PDB entry 5MBV | electron microscopy, 3.80 A resolution | chains B and E of the 5 polymer chains in the assembly

[Chain B]
Protein: RecBCD enzyme subunit RecB
Organism: Escherichia coli
Notes: EC 3.1.11.5
UniProt: P08394 (RECB_ECOLI); numbering as in UniProt (aligned over 1-1180)
Sequence (1181 residues; each row starts with the number of its first residue; numbering starts at 0):
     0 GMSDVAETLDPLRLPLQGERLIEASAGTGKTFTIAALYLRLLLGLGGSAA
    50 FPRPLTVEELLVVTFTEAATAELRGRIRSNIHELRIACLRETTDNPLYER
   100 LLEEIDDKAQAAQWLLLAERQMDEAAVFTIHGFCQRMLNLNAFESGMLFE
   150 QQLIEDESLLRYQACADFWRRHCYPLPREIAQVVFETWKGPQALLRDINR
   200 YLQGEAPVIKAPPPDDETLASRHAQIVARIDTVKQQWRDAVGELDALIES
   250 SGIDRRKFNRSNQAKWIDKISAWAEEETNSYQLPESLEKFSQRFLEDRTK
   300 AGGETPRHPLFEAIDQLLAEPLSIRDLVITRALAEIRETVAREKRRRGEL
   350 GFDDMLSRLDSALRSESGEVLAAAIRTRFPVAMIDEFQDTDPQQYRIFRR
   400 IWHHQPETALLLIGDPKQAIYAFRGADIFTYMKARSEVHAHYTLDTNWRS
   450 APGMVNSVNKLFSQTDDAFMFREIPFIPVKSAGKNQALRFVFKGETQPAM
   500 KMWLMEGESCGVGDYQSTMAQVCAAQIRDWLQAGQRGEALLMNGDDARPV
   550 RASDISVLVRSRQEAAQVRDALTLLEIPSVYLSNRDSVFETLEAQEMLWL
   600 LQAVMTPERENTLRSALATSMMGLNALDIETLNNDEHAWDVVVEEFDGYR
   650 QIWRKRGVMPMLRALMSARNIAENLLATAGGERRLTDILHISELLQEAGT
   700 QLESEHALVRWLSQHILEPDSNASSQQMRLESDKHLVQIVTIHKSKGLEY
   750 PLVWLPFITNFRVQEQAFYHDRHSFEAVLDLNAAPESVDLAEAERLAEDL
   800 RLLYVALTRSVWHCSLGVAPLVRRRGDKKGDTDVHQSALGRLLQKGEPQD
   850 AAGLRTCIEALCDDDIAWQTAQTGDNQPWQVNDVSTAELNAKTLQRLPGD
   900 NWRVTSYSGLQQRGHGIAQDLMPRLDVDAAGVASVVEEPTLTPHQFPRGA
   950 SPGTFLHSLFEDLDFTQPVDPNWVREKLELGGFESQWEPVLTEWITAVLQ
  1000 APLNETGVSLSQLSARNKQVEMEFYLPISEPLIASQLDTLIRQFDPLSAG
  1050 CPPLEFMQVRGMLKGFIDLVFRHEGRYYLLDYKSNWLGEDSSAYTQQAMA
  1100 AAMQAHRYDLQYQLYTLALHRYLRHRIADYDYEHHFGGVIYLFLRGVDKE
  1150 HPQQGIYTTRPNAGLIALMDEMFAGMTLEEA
Not modelled in the structure: 0-4, 290-303, 912-940, 1175-1180
Sequence notes: expression tag (0)
UniProt features mapped onto this chain:
  - DNA-binding region: Ile252 to Arg254, Val511, Gly512, Ser560, Arg561, Arg761
  - active site: Asp1080 (For nuclease activity)
  - binding site (ATP): Ala23 to Thr30, Trp447
  - binding site (Mg(2+)): His956, Asp1067, Asp1080, Tyr1081
  - mutagenesis: Lys29 (K29Q: Subunit loses ATPase and 3'-5' helicase activity, holoenzyme has 3-5 fold less helicase activity, 20-fold less processivity), Tyr803 (Y803H: Large decrease in recombination, loss of Chi hotspot activity, decreased RecB helicase rate, retains nuclease activity but not Chi-sequence specificity, does not load RecA), Val804 (V804E: Large decrease in recombination, loss of Chi hotspot activity, decreased RecB helicase rate, retains nuclease activity but not Chi-sequence specificity, does not load RecA), Thr807 (T807I: In recB-2109; absence of nuclease modification at Chi sites), Asp1067 (D1067A: Subunit loses nuclease activity), Asp1080 (D1080A: Loss of holoenzyme nuclease activity, retains full helicase activity, does not act at Chi, no loading of RecA on ssDNA and no recombinational repair)

[Chain E]
Protein: Host-nuclease inhibitor protein gam
Organism: Enterobacteria phage lambda
UniProt: P03702 (GAM_LAMBD); residues 41-138 here = UniProt positions 41-138
Sequence (98 residues; row label = number of the first residue in the row):
    41 MNAYYIQDRLEAQSWARHYQQLAREEKEAELADDMEKGIPQHLFESLCID
    91 HLQRHGASKKSITRAFDDDVEFQERMAEHIRYMVETIAHHQVDIDSEV
Not modelled in the structure: 41-60, 136-138
Sequence notes: engineered mutation Ile79 (Leu in P03702)

[How chain B and chain E interact]
Residue-residue contacts (12; chain B residue first):
  Ser249(B) - Arg121(E)  hydrogen bond
  Ser250(B) - Glu114(E)
  Ile252(B) - Glu76(E)
  Ile252(B) - Ala117(E)  hydrophobic
  Asp253(B) - Lys77(E)  salt bridge
  Arg254(B) - Glu76(E)  salt bridge
  Arg254(B) - Ile79(E)  hydrogen bond (side chain-backbone)
  Arg254(B) - Pro80(E)
  Arg254(B) - Gln81(E)
  Asn258(B) - Val110(E)
  Glu276(B) - Val110(E)
  Lys288(B) - Glu114(E)  salt bridge
Also at the interface, not in a pair above, chain B (9 interface residues in all): Lys256
Also at the interface, not in a pair above, chain E (10 interface residues in all): Gln113

[Summary]
The interface between chain B and chain E involves 9 residues on one side and 10 on the other; the contacts
include 2 hydrogen bonds and 3 salt bridges. Polar contacts include Asp253(B)-Lys77(E), Arg254(B)-Glu76(E) and
Lys288(B)-Glu114(E).
Chain B is RecBCD enzyme subunit RecB (Escherichia coli) and chain E is Host-nuclease inhibitor protein gam
(Enterobacteria phage lambda); the structure, Cryo-EM structure of Lambda Phage protein GamS bound to RecBCD,
was determined by electron microscopy.
